PDB entry 7XNI | electron microscopy, 3.50 A resolution | chains A and C of the 8 polymer chains in the assembly

[Chain A]
Molecule: Potassium voltage-gated channel subfamily KQT member 1
From: Homo sapiens
UniProtKB: P51787 (KCNQ1_HUMAN); residue numbers follow UniProt; this construct covers 1-676
Amino-acid sequence (692 residues; numbered 1 to 692; the number before each row is that of its first residue):
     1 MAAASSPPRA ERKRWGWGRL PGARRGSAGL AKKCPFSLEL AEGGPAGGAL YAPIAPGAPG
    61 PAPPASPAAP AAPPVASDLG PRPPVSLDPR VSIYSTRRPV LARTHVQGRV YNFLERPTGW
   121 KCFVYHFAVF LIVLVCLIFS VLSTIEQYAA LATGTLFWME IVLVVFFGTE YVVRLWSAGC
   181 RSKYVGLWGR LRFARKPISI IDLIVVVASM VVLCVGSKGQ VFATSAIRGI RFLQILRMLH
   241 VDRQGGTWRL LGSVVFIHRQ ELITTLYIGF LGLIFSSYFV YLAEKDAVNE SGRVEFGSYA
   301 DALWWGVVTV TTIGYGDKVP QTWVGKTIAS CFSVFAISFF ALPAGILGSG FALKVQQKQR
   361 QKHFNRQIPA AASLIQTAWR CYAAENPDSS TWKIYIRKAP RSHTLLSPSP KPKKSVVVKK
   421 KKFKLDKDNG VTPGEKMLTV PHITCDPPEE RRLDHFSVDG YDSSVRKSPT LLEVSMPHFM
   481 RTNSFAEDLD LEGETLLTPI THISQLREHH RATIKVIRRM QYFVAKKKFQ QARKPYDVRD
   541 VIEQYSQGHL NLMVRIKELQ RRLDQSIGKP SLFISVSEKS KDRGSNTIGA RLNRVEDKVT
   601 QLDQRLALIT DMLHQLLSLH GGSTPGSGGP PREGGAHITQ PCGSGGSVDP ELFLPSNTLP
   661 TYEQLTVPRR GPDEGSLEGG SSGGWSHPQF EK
Not modelled in the structure: 1-103, 219-222, 397-505, 565-692
Differences from the reference sequence: expression tag (677-692)
Curated features (UniProtKB/Swiss-Prot):
  - region: Met238 to Gly246 (Interaction with KCNE3), Ala370 to Tyr382 (Interaction with CALM), Lys515 to Phe529 (Interaction with CALM), Pro535 to Leu572 (Interaction with KCNE1 C-terminus), Ile588 to Leu616 (Interaction with AKAP9), Gly589 to His620 (C-terminal assembly domain (tetramerization))
  - binding site (a 1,2-diacyl-sn-glycero-3-phospho-(1D-myo-inositol-4,5-bisphosphate)): Gln244
  - modified residue (Phosphoserine): Ser27, Ser407, Ser409
  - glycosylation: Asn289 (N-linked (GlcNAc...) asparagine)
  - natural variant: Ala2 (A2V: In LQT1; uncertain significance), Pro7 (P7S: In LQT1; uncertain significance), Ala46 (A46T: In LQT1; uncertain significance), Pro64 to Pro70 (deletion: In LQT1; uncertain significance), Ser66 (S66F: In LQT1; uncertain significance), Ala71 to Pro73 (deletion: In LQT1), Pro73 (P73T: In LQT1; uncertain significance), Tyr111 (Y111C: In LQT1; uncertain significance), Glu115 (E115G: In LQT1), Pro117 (P117L: In LQT1; uncertain significance), Cys122 (C122Y: In LQT1), Phe127 (F127L: In LQT1; uncertain significance), 163 further natural variant entries in UniProt
  - mutagenesis: Ser27 (S27A: No phosphorylation by PKA. Decreases delayed rectifier potassium channel activity), Arg231 (R231A: Strongly inhibits SLC5A3 transporter activity), Val324 (V324L: Has a voltage-gated potassium channel activity. Inhibition of voltage-gated potassium channel activity by KCNE4), Lys326 (K326R: Has a voltage-gated potassium channel activity. Disrupts KCNE4-mediated voltage-gated potassium channel activity inhibition), Thr327 (T327V: Has a voltage-gated potassium channel activity. Disrupts KCNE4-mediated voltage-gated potassium channel activity inhibition), Ile328 (I328L: Has a voltage-gated potassium channel activity. Inhibition of voltage-gated potassium channel activity by KCNE4), Ser338 (S338C: Inhibits voltage-gated potassium channel activity), Phe340 (F340C: Inhibits voltage-gated potassium channel activity), Ile375 (I375D: Reduced protein expression, probably due to misfolding and proteasomal degradation. No detectable electrophysiological activity. Reduced electrophysiological activity in the presence of KCNE1), Val516 (V516D: Reduced protein expression, probably due to misfolding and proteasomal degradation. Significantly reduced electrophysiological activity ...), Lys526 (K526N: Decreased interaction with PIP2 and calmodulin/CALM in the presence of calcium. Insensitive to gating modulation by calcified CALM. Impaired IKS current ...), Lys527 (K527N: Decreased interaction with PIP2 and calmodulin/CALM in the presence of calcium. Decreased interaction with PIP2 and CALM in the presence of calcium; when associated with N-526 ...), 5 further mutagenesis entries in UniProt
What the authors report for this chain:
  - conformationally variable residues (helix shift): Ser349, Leu353
  - specificity-determining residues: Leu266, Phe335 (by similarity / conservation)

[Chain C]
Molecule: Calmodulin-3
From: Homo sapiens
UniProtKB: P0DP25 (CALM3_HUMAN); numbering as in UniProt (aligned over 1-149)
Amino-acid sequence (177 residues; row label = number of the first residue in the row):
     1 MADQLTEEQI AEFKEAFSLF DKDGDGTITT KELGTVMRSL GQNPTEAELQ DMINEVDADG
    61 NGTIDFPEFL TMMARKMKDT DSEEEIREAF RVFDKDGNGY ISAAELRHVM TNLGEKLTDE
   121 EVDEMIREAD IDGDGQVNYE EFVQMMTAKL EGGSSGGLVP RGSGGSSGGH HHHHHHH
Not modelled in the structure: 1-5, 150-177
Differences from the reference sequence: expression tag (150-177)
Curated features (UniProtKB/Swiss-Prot):
  - binding site (Ca(2+)): Asp21, Asp23, Asp25, Thr27, Glu32, Asp57, Asp59, Asn61, Thr63, Glu68, Asp94, Asp96, Asn98, Tyr100, Glu105, Asp130, Asp132, Asp134, Gln136, Glu141
  - modified residue: Ala2 (N-acetylalanine), Lys22 (N6-acetyllysine), Thr45 (Phosphothreonine), Ser82 (Phosphoserine), Lys95 (N6-acetyllysine), Tyr100 (Phosphotyrosine), Ser102 (Phosphoserine), Thr111 (Phosphothreonine), Lys116 (N6,N6,N6-trimethyllysine), Tyr139 (Phosphotyrosine)
  - cross-link: Lys22 (Glycyl lysine isopeptide (Lys-Gly) (interchain with G-Cter in SUMO2))
  - natural variant: Ala103 (A103V: In CPVT6), Asp130 (D130G: In LQT16), Glu141 (E141K: In LQT16)

[How chain A and chain C interact]
Pairs across the interface (52; chain A residue first):
  Asn112(A) - Asp96(C)
  Arg116(A) - Asp96(C)  salt bridge
  Cys180(A) - Asn98(C)  hydrogen bond
  Cys180(A) - Tyr100(C)
  Arg181(A) - Gly97(C)
  Arg181(A) - Asn98(C)
  Ser182(A) - Asn98(C)  hydrogen bond (backbone-backbone)
  Ser182(A) - Gly99(C)
  Ser182(A) - Tyr100(C)
  Ser182(A) - Asn138(C)
  Val185(A) - Tyr100(C)
  Ile368(A) - Phe93(C)  hydrophobic
  Ala371(A) - Ala89(C)
  Ile375(A) - Ala89(C)  hydrophobic
  Gln376(A) - Glu115(C)  hydrogen bond (side chain-backbone)
  Gln376(A) - Leu117(C)
  Ala378(A) - Met77(C)  hydrophobic
  Trp379(A) - Glu121(C)
  Trp379(A) - Met125(C)
  Arg380(A) - Glu115(C)  salt bridge
  Cys381(A) - Met77(C)  hydrophobic
  Tyr382(A) - Met145(C)  hydrogen bond (side chain-backbone)
  Tyr382(A) - Met146(C)  hydrophobic
  Glu385(A) - Lys149(C)
  Ser390(A) - Glu120(C)
  Ser390(A) - Glu124(C)
  Thr391(A) - Glu121(C)
  Ile394(A) - Glu121(C)
  Tyr395(A) - Leu40(C)
  Tyr395(A) - Gln42(C)  hydrogen bond
  His509(A) - Glu15(C)
  His509(A) - Leu19(C)
  His510(A) - Leu40(C)
  Thr513(A) - Phe20(C)
  Thr513(A) - Val36(C)
  Val516(A) - Phe20(C)  hydrophobic
  Val516(A) - Met72(C)  hydrophobic
  Val516(A) - Met73(C)  hydrophobic
  Arg519(A) - Arg75(C)
  Arg519(A) - Met77(C)
  Met520(A) - Leu33(C)  hydrophobic
  Met520(A) - Met52(C)
  Gln521(A) - Met52(C)
  Tyr522(A) - Ser82(C)  hydrogen bond
  Tyr522(A) - Ile86(C)
  Phe523(A) - Arg75(C)
  Val524(A) - Asp51(C)
  Lys526(A) - Ser82(C)
  Lys526(A) - Glu85(C)
  Lys527(A) - Glu55(C)  salt bridge
  Gln530(A) - Glu85(C)
  Arg533(A) - Glu88(C)  salt bridge
Also at the interface, not in a pair above, chain A (43 interface residues in all): Lys183, Ala372, Leu374, Ser389, Lys393, Ala512, Ile514, Ile517, Phe529
Also at the interface, not in a pair above, chain C (46 interface residues in all): Ala16, Met37, Val56, Phe69, Phe90, Val92, Met110, Leu113, Lys116, Thr118, Glu140

[Overview]
43 residues of chain A face 46 of chain C across their interface, with 6 hydrogen bonds and 4 salt bridges.
Polar contacts include Arg116(A)-Asp96(C), Arg380(A)-Glu115(C) and Lys527(A)-Glu55(C). The paper reports
specificity determinants Leu266(A) and Phe335(A); conformational variability at Ser349(A) and Leu353(A).
Chain A is Potassium voltage-gated channel subfamily KQT member 1 and chain C is Calmodulin-3, both from Homo
sapiens; the structure, human KCNQ1-CaM in apo state, was determined by electron microscopy, deposited
together with 7XNK, 7XNL and 7XNN.
